Entry 4HNP (X-ray diffraction, 2.80 A resolution); this record covers chains H and Z of the 28 polymer chains in the assembly.

Chain H:
Name: Proteasome component PUP1
From: Saccharomyces cerevisiae S288c
Notes: EC 3.4.25.1
UniProtKB: P25043 (PSB7_YEAST); residues 1-222 here correspond to UniProt positions 30-251 (UniProt number = residue number + 29)
Chain sequence (222 residues; numbered 1 to 222; the number before each row is that of its first residue):
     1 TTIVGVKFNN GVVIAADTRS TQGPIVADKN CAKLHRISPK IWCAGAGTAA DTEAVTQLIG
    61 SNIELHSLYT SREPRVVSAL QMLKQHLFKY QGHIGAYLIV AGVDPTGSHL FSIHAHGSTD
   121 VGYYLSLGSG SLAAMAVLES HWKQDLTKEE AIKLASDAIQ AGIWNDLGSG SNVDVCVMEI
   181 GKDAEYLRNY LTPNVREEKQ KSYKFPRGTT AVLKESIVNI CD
Glycans and other covalent adducts: compound ONK linked to Thr1
Small-molecule neighbours:
  - ONK (N-hexanoyl-L-valyl-N~1~-[(3S,4S)-3-hydroxy-2,6-dimethylhept-1-en-4-yl]-N~5~,N~5~-dimethyl-L-glutamamide): Arg19, Ser20, Thr21, Gln22, Cys31, Lys33, Gly45, Ala46, Gly47, Thr48, Ala49, Thr52, Ser129, Gly168
  - VNK (N-hexanoyl-L-valyl-N~1~-[(3S,4S)-3-hydroxy-2,6-dimethylheptan-4-yl]-N~5~,N~5~-dimethyl-L-glutamamide): His114, His116, Ser118
Curated features (UniProtKB/Swiss-Prot):
  - active site: Thr1 (Nucleophile)
Reported in the primary citation:
  - binding site for ONK: Thr1, Gly47
  - catalytic residues: Thr1, Gly47
  - contacts within the chain: Thr1-Ser129

Chain Z:
Name: Proteasome component C5
From: Saccharomyces cerevisiae S288c
Notes: EC 3.4.25.1
UniProtKB: P23724 (PSB1_YEAST); residues 1-222 here correspond to UniProt positions 20-241 (UniProt number = residue number + 19)
Chain sequence (222 residues; row label = number of the first residue in the row):
     1 QFNPYGDNGG TILGIAGEDF AVLAGDTRNI TDYSINSRYE PKVFDCGDNI VMSANGFAAD
    61 GDALVKRFKN SVKWYHFDHN DKKLSINSAA RNIQHLLYGK RFFPYYVHTI IAGLDEDGKG
   121 AVYSFDPVGS YEREQCRAGG AAASLIMPFL DNQVNFKNQY EPGTNGKVKK PLKYLSVEEV
   181 IKLVRDSFTS ATERHIQVGD GLEILIVTKD GVRKEFYELK RD
Small-molecule neighbours: VNK (N-hexanoyl-L-valyl-N~1~-[(3S,4S)-3-hydroxy-2,6-dimethylheptan-4-yl]-N~5~,N~5~-dimethyl-L-glutamamide): Tyr106, Asp126, Pro127, Val128

Chain H / chain Z interface:
Pairs across the interface - 58 pairs, chain H then chain Z:
  Arg19(H) - Ile196(Z)
  Arg19(H) - Asp222(Z)  salt bridge
  Thr21(H) - Ile196(Z)
  Gly23(H) - Tyr33(Z)
  Pro24(H) - Arg194(Z)
  Pro24(H) - His195(Z)
  Pro24(H) - Ile196(Z)  hydrogen bond (backbone-backbone)
  Ile25(H) - Arg194(Z)
  Val26(H) - Glu193(Z)
  Val26(H) - Arg194(Z)  hydrogen bond (backbone-backbone)
  Val26(H) - Ile196(Z)  hydrophobic
  Ala27(H) - Arg194(Z)  hydrogen bond (backbone-side chain)
  Lys29(H) - Glu193(Z)  salt bridge
  Lys29(H) - Arg194(Z)
  Ile163(H) - Asp222(Z)
  Trp164(H) - Ile35(Z)
  Trp164(H) - Arg38(Z)  hydrogen bond (backbone-side chain)
  Trp164(H) - Arg221(Z)
  Asn165(H) - Tyr33(Z)
  Asn165(H) - Arg38(Z)
  Asp166(H) - Tyr33(Z)
  Asp166(H) - Asp222(Z)
  Leu167(H) - Ile30(Z)  hydrophobic
  Leu167(H) - Asp32(Z)
  Leu167(H) - Tyr33(Z)  hydrogen bond (backbone-backbone)
  Leu167(H) - Ile35(Z)  hydrophobic
  Leu167(H) - Ile196(Z)
  Gly168(H) - Tyr33(Z)
  Ser169(H) - Asp222(Z)
  Gly170(H) - Asp222(Z)
  Ser171(H) - Asp222(Z)  hydrogen bond (backbone-side chain)
  Asn194(H) - Lys220(Z)  hydrogen bond (backbone-side chain)
  Asn194(H) - Asp222(Z)
  Arg196(H) - Thr189(Z)  hydrogen bond
  Arg196(H) - Ser190(Z)  hydrogen bond
  Arg196(H) - Glu193(Z)
  Glu197(H) - Thr189(Z)
  Glu197(H) - Glu218(Z)
  Lys199(H) - Asp186(Z)
  Gln200(H) - Lys182(Z)
  Gln200(H) - Arg185(Z)  hydrogen bond
  Gln200(H) - Asp186(Z)  hydrogen bond (backbone-side chain)
  Lys201(H) - Gln153(Z)
  Lys201(H) - Glu179(Z)
  Lys201(H) - Asp186(Z)  hydrogen bond (backbone-side chain)
  Tyr203(H) - Phe149(Z)
  Tyr203(H) - Gln153(Z)
  Tyr203(H) - Lys182(Z)
  Tyr203(H) - Leu183(Z)
  Tyr203(H) - Asp186(Z)  hydrogen bond
  Phe205(H) - Asn152(Z)
  Phe205(H) - Gln159(Z)
  Arg207(H) - Pro162(Z)
  Gly208(H) - Pro162(Z)
  Thr209(H) - Asn158(Z)
  Thr209(H) - Gln159(Z)
  Thr209(H) - Tyr160(Z)  hydrogen bond (backbone-backbone)
  Ala211(H) - Gly166(Z)
Other interface residues (no listed pair), chain H (31 interface residues in all): Asp28, Pro206
Other interface residues (no listed pair), chain Z (32 interface residues in all): Arg28, Ser34, Glu161, Gln197

In short:
31 residues of chain H and 32 residues of chain Z are in contact; the contacts include 14 hydrogen bonds and 2
salt bridges. Among the polar pairs are Arg19(H)-Asp222(Z), Lys29(H)-Glu193(Z) and Ala27(H)-Arg194(Z). Bound
to chain H: compound VNK. The paper reports catalytic residues Thr1(H) and Gly47(H); a binding site for ONK at
Thr1(H) and Gly47(H).
Chain H is Proteasome component PUP1 and chain Z is Proteasome component C5, both from Saccharomyces
cerevisiae S288c; the structure, Crystal structure of yeast 20S proteasome in complex with vinylketone
carmaphycin analogue VNK1, was determined by X-ray diffraction, deposited together with 4LTC, 4HRC and 4HRD.
